PDB entry 5YAH | X-ray diffraction, 2.10 A resolution | chains B and C

== Chain B ==
Name: Pollen receptor-like kinase 6
Source organism: Arabidopsis thaliana
Reference sequence: Q3E991 (PRK6_ARATH); residues 26-261 here correspond to UniProt positions 27-262 (UniProt number = residue number + 1)
Sequence (242 residues; each row starts with the number of its first residue):
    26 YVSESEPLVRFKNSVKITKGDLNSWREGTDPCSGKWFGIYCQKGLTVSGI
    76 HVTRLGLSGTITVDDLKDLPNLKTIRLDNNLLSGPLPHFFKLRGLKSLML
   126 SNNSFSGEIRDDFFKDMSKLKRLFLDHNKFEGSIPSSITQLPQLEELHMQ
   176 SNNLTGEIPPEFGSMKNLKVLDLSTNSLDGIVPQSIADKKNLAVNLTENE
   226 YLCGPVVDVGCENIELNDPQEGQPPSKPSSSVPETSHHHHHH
Unresolved in the structure: 241-267
Differences from the reference sequence: expression tag (262-267)
Cystine bridges: Cys57-Cys66, Cys228-Cys236
Curated features (UniProtKB/Swiss-Prot):
  - region: Glu225 to Leu241 (LURE peptides binding)
  - glycosylation (N-linked (GlcNAc...) asparagine): Asn127, Asn178, Asn220

== Chain C ==
Name: Protein LURE 1.2
Source organism: Arabidopsis thaliana
Reference sequence: Q4VP08 (LUR12_ARATH); residues -19 to 51 here correspond to UniProt positions 20-90 (UniProt number = residue number + 39)
Sequence (71 residues; each row starts with the number of its first residue; numbers below 1 keep their minus sign (Thr-19 is residue -19)):
   -19 TLINGSSDEERTYSFSPTTSPFDPRSLNQELKIGRIGYCFDCARACMRRG
    31 KYIRTCSFERKLCRCSISDIK
Unresolved in the structure: -19 to 12
Cystine bridges: Cys19-Cys36, Cys22-Cys43, Cys26-Cys45
Curated features (UniProtKB/Swiss-Prot):
  - region: Arg28 to Ser48 (PRK6 binding)
  - glycosylation: Asn-16 (N-linked (GlcNAc...) asparagine)
Reported in the primary citation:
  - mutagenesis - R44A (56 +/- 11%): decreased signaling with Pollen receptor-like kinase 6 (chain B)
  - mutagenesis - R29A, R34A, R40A: unchanged signaling with Pollen receptor-like kinase 6 (chain B)

== Chain B / chain C interface ==
Contacting residue pairs - 31 pairs, chain B then chain C:
  Glu225(B) with Thr35(C)
  Tyr226(B) with Arg40(C), hydrogen bond; Leu42(C), hydrophobic; Arg44(C), hydrogen bond (backbone-side chain)
  Leu227(B) with Arg44(C)
  Cys228(B) with Arg44(C)
  Gly229(B) with Ile47(C)
  Val232(B) with Arg34(C)
  Asp233(B) with Arg34(C), salt bridge; Ser46(C); Ile47(C), hydrogen bond (side chain-backbone); Ser48(C), hydrogen bond
  Val234(B) with Arg34(C); Thr35(C); Cys45(C); Ile47(C)
  Gly235(B) with Arg44(C); Cys45(C), hydrogen bond (backbone-backbone); Ser46(C); Ile47(C)
  Cys236(B) with Arg44(C), hydrogen bond (backbone-side chain)
  Glu237(B) with Cys43(C)
  Asn238(B) with Lys41(C), hydrogen bond (side chain-backbone); Leu42(C); Cys43(C), hydrogen bond (side chain-backbone)
  Ile239(B) with Ala25(C), hydrophobic; Arg29(C); Cys43(C), hydrogen bond (backbone-backbone); Cys45(C), hydrophobic
  Glu240(B) with Tyr18(C); Lys41(C)
Other interface residues (no listed pair), chain B (15 interface residues in all): Pro230
Other interface residues (no listed pair), chain C (17 interface residues in all): Cys26, Cys36, Ser37
From the paper, about this interface:
  - hot spots on chain C (mutagenesis) - R44A: decreased binding to Pollen receptor-like kinase 6 (chain B)

== Summary ==
The interface between chain B and chain C involves 15 residues on one side and 17 on the other, with 9
hydrogen bonds and 1 salt bridge. Polar pairs include Asp233(B)-Arg34(C), Tyr226(B)-Arg40(C) and
Tyr226(B)-Arg44(C). The paper reports that R44A of chain C reduces signaling with Pollen receptor-like kinase
6 (chain B); R44A of chain C reduces binding to Pollen receptor-like kinase 6 (chain B); 4 substitutions were
tested in all.
Chain B is Pollen receptor-like kinase 6 and chain C is Protein LURE 1.2, both from Arabidopsis thaliana; the
structure, Crystal 2 for AtLURE1.2-AtPRK6LRR, was determined by X-ray diffraction, deposited together with
5Y9W.
